6RWE - chains T and R of the 20 polymer chains in the assembly; structure by electron microscopy, 3.00 A resolution.

# Chain T
Molecule: Template strand
From: synthetic construct
Sequence (70 nucleotides; numbered 1 to 70; the number before each row is that of its first residue):
     1 GTCTTCAACTGCTTTCGCATGAAGTACCTCCCAACTACTTTTCCTCACAC
    51 TTGTACTCCATGACTAAACC
Disordered / not traced: 1-7, 24-26, 61-70

# Chain R
Name: RNA polymerase I-specific transcription initiation factor RRN11
From: Saccharomyces cerevisiae (strain ATCC 204508 / S288c)
UniProtKB: Q04712 (RRN11_YEAST); residue numbers follow UniProt; this construct covers 1-507
Amino-acid sequence (507 residues; row label = number of the first residue in the row):
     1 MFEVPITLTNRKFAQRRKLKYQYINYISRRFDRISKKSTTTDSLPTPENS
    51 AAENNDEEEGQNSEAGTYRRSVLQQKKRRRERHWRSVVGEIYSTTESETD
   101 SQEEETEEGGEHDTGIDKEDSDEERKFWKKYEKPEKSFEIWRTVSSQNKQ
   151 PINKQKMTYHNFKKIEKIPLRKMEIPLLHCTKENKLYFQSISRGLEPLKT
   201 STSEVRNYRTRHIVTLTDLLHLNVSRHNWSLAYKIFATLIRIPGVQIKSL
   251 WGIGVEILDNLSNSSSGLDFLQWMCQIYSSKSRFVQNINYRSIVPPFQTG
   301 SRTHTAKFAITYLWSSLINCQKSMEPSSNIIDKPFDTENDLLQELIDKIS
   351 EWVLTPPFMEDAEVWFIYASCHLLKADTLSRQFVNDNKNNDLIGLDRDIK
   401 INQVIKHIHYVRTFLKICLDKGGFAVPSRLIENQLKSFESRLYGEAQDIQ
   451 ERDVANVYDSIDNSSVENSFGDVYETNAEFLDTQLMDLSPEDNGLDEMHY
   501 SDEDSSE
Disordered / not traced: 39-120, 325-344, 386-396, 444-507
What the authors report for this chain:
  - binding site for Nontemplate strand: Arg-11, Lys-12, Arg-125, Thr-181, Lys-182, Arg-206, Asn-207, Arg-283
  - binding site for Template strand (chain T): Lys-18, Asn-289, Tyr-290, Arg-291

# Chain T / chain R interface
Contacting residue pairs - 7 pairs, chain T then chain R:
  DA37(T) / Ile-288(R)  sugar contact
  DA37(T) / Asn-289(R)  sugar contact
  DA37(T) / Tyr-290(R)  phosphate contact
  DA37(T) / Arg-291(R)  hydrogen bond to the phosphate
  DC38(T) / Asn-289(R)  phosphate contact
  DC38(T) / Arg-291(R)  salt bridge to the phosphate
  DT39(T) / Lys-18(R)  salt bridge to the phosphate
Also at the interface, not in a pair above, chain T (4 interface residues in all): DT36
Also at the interface, not in a pair above, chain R (7 interface residues in all): Asp-122, Ser-292

# Overview
4 residues of chain T and 7 residues of chain R are in contact, with 1 hydrogen bond and 2 salt bridges. Polar
contacts include DA37(T)/Arg-291(R), DC38(T)/Arg-291(R) and DT39(T)/Lys-18(R). From the paper: a binding site
for Nontemplate strand at Arg-11(R), Lys-12(R) and Arg-125(R) among others; a binding site for Template strand
(chain T) at Lys-18(R), Asn-289(R) and Tyr-290(R) among others.
Chain T is Template strand (synthetic construct) and chain R is RNA polymerase I-specific transcription
initiation factor RRN11 (Saccharomyces cerevisiae (strain ATCC 204508 / S288c)); the structure, RNA Polymerase
I Open Complex conformation 2, was determined by electron microscopy (same publication as 6RQH, 6RQL, 6RQT,
6RRD, 6RUI and 6RUO).
